8IQG - chains A and C of the 5 polymer chains in the assembly; structure by electron microscopy, 3.50 A resolution.

== Chain A ==
Protein: Chromatin assembly factor 1 subunit A
Organism: Homo sapiens
UniProtKB: Q13111 (CAF1A_HUMAN); residue numbers follow UniProt; this construct covers 1-956
Amino-acid sequence (956 residues; row label = number of the first residue in the row):
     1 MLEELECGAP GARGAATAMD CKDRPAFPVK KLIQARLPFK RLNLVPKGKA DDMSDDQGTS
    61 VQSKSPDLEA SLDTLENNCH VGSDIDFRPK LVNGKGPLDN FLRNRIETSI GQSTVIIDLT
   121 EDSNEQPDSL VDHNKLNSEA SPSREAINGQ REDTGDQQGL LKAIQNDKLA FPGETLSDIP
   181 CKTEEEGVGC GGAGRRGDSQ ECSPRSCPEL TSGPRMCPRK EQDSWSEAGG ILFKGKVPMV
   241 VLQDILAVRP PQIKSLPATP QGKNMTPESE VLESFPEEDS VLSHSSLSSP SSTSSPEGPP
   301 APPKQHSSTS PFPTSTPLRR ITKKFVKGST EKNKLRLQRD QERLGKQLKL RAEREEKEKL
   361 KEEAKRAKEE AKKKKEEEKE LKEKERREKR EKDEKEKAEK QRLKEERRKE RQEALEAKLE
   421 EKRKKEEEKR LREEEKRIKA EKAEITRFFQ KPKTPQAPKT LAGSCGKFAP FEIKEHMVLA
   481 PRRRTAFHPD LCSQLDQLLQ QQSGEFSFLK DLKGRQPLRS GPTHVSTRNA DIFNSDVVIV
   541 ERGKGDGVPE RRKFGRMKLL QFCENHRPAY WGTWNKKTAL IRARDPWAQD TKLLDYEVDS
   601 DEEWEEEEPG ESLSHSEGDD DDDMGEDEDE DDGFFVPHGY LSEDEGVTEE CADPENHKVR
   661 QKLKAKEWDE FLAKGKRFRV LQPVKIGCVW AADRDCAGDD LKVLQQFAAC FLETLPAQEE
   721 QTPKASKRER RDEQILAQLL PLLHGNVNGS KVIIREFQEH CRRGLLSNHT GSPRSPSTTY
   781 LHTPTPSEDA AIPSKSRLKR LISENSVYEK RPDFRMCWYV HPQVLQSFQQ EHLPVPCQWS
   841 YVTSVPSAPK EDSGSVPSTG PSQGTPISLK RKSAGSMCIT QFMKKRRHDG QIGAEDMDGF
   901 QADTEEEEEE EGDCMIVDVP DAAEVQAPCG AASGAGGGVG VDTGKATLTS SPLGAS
Unresolved in the structure: 1-476, 524-547, 714-956
Construct notes: variant Ser950 (Ala in Q13111)
Swiss-Prot annotation at these positions:
  - region: Ser642 to Phe678 (Necessary for homodimerization and competence for chromatin assembly)
  - motif: Phe233 to Leu246 (PxVxL motif)
  - modified residue: Ser65 (Phosphoserine), Ser123 (Phosphoserine), Ser138 (Phosphoserine), Ser141 (Phosphoserine), Ser143 (Phosphoserine), Ser206 (Phosphoserine), Ser224 (Phosphoserine), Ser310 (Phosphoserine), Thr722 (Phosphothreonine), Ser772 (Phosphoserine), Ser775 (Phosphoserine), Ser803 (Phosphoserine), Thr865 (Phosphothreonine), Ser868 (Phosphoserine), Ser873 (Phosphoserine), Ser951 (Phosphoserine)
  - cross-link: Lys182 (Glycyl lysine isopeptide (Lys-Gly) (interchain with G-Cter in SUMO1))
  - mutagenesis: Val240 (V240E: Abolishes interaction with CBX5; when associated with E-242), Leu242 (L242E: Abolishes interaction with CBX5; when associated with E-240)

== Chain C ==
Protein: Histone-binding protein RBBP4
Organism: Homo sapiens
UniProtKB: Q09028 (RBBP4_HUMAN); residues 1-425 here = UniProt positions 1-425
Amino-acid sequence (425 residues; row label = number of the first residue in the row):
     1 MADKEAAFDD AVEERVINEE YKIWKKNTPF LYDLVMTHAL EWPSLTAQWL PDVTRPEGKD
    61 FSIHRLVLGT HTSDEQNHLV IASVQLPNDD AQFDASHYDS EKGEFGGFGS VSGKIEIEIK
   121 INHEGEVNRA RYMPQNPCII ATKTPSSDVL VFDYTKHPSK PDPSGECNPD LRLRGHQKEG
   181 YGLSWNPNLS GHLLSASDDH TICLWDISAV PKEGKVVDAK TIFTGHTAVV EDVSWHLLHE
   241 SLFGSVADDQ KLMIWDTRSN NTSKPSHSVD AHTAEVNCLS FNPYSEFILA TGSADKTVAL
   301 WDLRNLKLKL HSFESHKDEI FQVQWSPHNE TILASSGTDR RLNVWDLSKI GEEQSPEDAE
   361 DGPPELLFIH GGHTAKISDF SWNPNEPWVI CSVSEDNIMQ VWQMAENIYN DEDPEGSVDP
   421 EGQGS
Unresolved in the structure: 1-10, 412-425
Swiss-Prot annotation at these positions:
  - modified residue: Ala2 (N-acetylalanine), Lys4 (N6-acetyllysine), Ser110 (Phosphoserine), Lys160 (N6-acetyllysine), Ser355 (Phosphoserine)
  - cross-link (Glycyl lysine isopeptide (Lys-Gly)): Lys4 (interchain with G-Cter in SUMO2), Lys160 (interchain with G-Cter in SUMO2)
  - mutagenesis: Val35 (V35A: Loss of interaction with ARMC12), Pro43 (P43A: Loss of interaction with ZNF827 and loss of localization to telomeres; when associated with A-73), Ser73 (S73A: Loss of interaction with ZNF827 and loss of localization to telomeres; when associated with A-43), Glu126 to Asn128 (Loss of interaction with ZNF827), Glu126 (E126A: Loss of interaction with ZNF827 and loss of localization to telomeres; when associated with A-128 and A-179), Asn128 (N128A: Loss of interaction with ZNF827 and loss of localization to telomeres; when associated with A-126 and A-179), Glu179 (E179A: Loss of interaction with ZNF827 and loss of localization to telomeres; when associated with A-126 and A-128), Tyr181 (Y181A: Loss of interaction with ZNF827 and loss of localization to telomeres), Glu231 (E231A: Decreased interaction with ZNF827; when associated with A-277), Asn277 (N277A: Decreased interaction with ZNF827; when associated with A-231), Glu395 (E395A: Decreased interaction with ZNF827)

== Chain A / chain C interface ==
Contacting residue pairs (136):
  Met477(A) with Val53(C); Thr54(C), hydrogen bond
  Val478(A) with Pro51(C); Asp52(C); Val53(C), hydrogen bond (backbone-backbone)
  Leu479(A) with Pro51(C); Asp52(C)
  Ala480(A) with Pro51(C), hydrogen bond (backbone-backbone); Pro384(C), hydrophobic; Asn385(C)
  Arg482(A) with Pro134(C), hydrogen bond (side chain-backbone); Gln135(C); Pro187(C)
  Arg483(A) with Pro187(C); Asn188(C)
  Arg484(A) with Tyr284(C); Pro327(C); Pro384(C), hydrogen bond (side chain-backbone)
  Thr485(A) with Tyr284(C)
  Cys492(A) with His239(C)
  Leu495(A) with His239(C)
  Leu498(A) with Arg304(C)
  Leu499(A) with His267(C), hydrogen bond (backbone-side chain)
  Gln502(A) with Arg304(C); Asn305(C)
  Ser503(A) with Arg304(C); Asn305(C)
  Gly504(A) with Asn305(C)
  Phe506(A) with Arg304(C)
  Phe508(A) with Ile288(C), hydrophobic; Arg304(C); Leu310(C), hydrophobic
  Leu509(A) with Leu310(C); Ile350(C), hydrophobic
  Leu512(A) with Leu347(C), hydrophobic
  Pro517(A) with Thr331(C)
  Leu518(A) with Asn329(C); Glu330(C), hydrogen bond (backbone-backbone)
  Arg519(A) with His328(C)
  Ser520(A) with Tyr284(C); His328(C), hydrogen bond (backbone-backbone)
  Gly521(A) with His328(C)
  Pro522(A) with Asn385(C); Pro387(C), hydrophobic
  Thr523(A) with Arg55(C); Pro384(C); Asn385(C), hydrogen bond (backbone-backbone)
  Arg551(A) with Asp94(C), hydrogen bond (side chain-backbone); Ala95(C); Ser96(C); Phe105(C)
  Phe554(A) with Phe105(C), hydrophobic
  Arg556(A) with Asp33(C), salt bridge; Gln92(C); Gln403(C)
  Met557(A) with Asp33(C); Ala91(C); Gln92(C), hydrogen bond (backbone-backbone); Asp94(C)
  Lys558(A) with Pro29(C), hydrogen bond (side chain-backbone); Phe30(C), hydrogen bond (side chain-backbone); Tyr32(C), hydrogen bond (side chain-backbone); Asp33(C); Ala405(C)
  Leu559(A) with Asp33(C), hydrogen bond (backbone-backbone); Leu34(C); Val35(C), hydrogen bond (backbone-backbone); Met36(C), hydrophobic; Pro87(C), hydrophobic; Gly113(C)
  Leu560(A) with Thr28(C); Pro29(C), hydrophobic; Val35(C)
  Gln561(A) with Val35(C), hydrogen bond (backbone-backbone); Met36(C); Thr37(C), hydrogen bond (backbone-backbone); Ser112(C); Gly113(C), hydrogen bond (side chain-backbone)
  Phe562(A) with Tyr21(C); Trp24(C), hydrophobic; Lys25(C); Thr28(C); Thr37(C)
  Cys563(A) with Thr37(C), hydrogen bond (backbone-backbone); His38(C); Ala39(C), hydrophobic
  Glu564(A) with Tyr21(C), hydrogen bond; Lys25(C), salt bridge; Thr37(C)
  Arg567(A) with Phe108(C)
  Pro568(A) with Gly109(C)
  Ala569(A) with Phe108(C); Ser112(C)
  Tyr570(A) with Phe108(C), hydrophobic
  Trp571(A) with Pro87(C), hydrophobic; Ala91(C); Gly107(C); Val111(C)
  Gly572(A) with Gly106(C)
  Thr573(A) with Glu104(C); Phe105(C); Gly106(C)
  Trp574(A) with Pro29(C), hydrophobic; Phe30(C)
  Thr578(A) with Phe30(C)
  Ile581(A) with Asn27(C); Phe30(C), hydrophobic; Leu31(C), hydrophobic
  Arg582(A) with Leu31(C)
  Ala583(A) with Leu31(C), hydrophobic; Phe368(C), hydrophobic; Ile369(C), hydrogen bond (backbone-backbone); Ile408(C), hydrophobic
  Arg584(A) with Asp358(C), hydrogen bond (side chain-backbone); Asp361(C); Gly362(C), hydrogen bond (side chain-backbone); Pro363(C), hydrogen bond (side chain-backbone); Leu366(C), hydrogen bond (side chain-backbone); Ile369(C)
  Pro586(A) with Trp24(C); Asn27(C), hydrogen bond (backbone-side chain); Leu31(C), hydrophobic; Ile369(C)
  Trp587(A) with Glu20(C); Ile23(C), hydrophobic; Trp24(C); Arg341(C); Ile369(C), hydrophobic; Gly371(C)
  Ala588(A) with Asn27(C), hydrogen bond (backbone-side chain)
  Asp595(A) with Lys26(C), hydrogen bond (backbone-side chain)
  Tyr596(A) with Ile23(C), hydrophobic; Lys26(C); Asn27(C), hydrogen bond
  Glu597(A) with Lys26(C), hydrogen bond (backbone-side chain)
  Asp599(A) with Lys26(C), salt bridge
Other interface residues (no listed pair), chain A (60 interface residues in all): Asp496, Lys576, Leu594
Other interface residues (no listed pair), chain C (83 interface residues in all): His97, Lys102, Leu237, Pro283, Phe287, Leu303, His311, Gln354, Pro364, Leu367, Glu406

== Overview ==
Chain A and chain C form an interface of 60 and 83 residues respectively, with 31 hydrogen bonds and 3 salt
bridges. Polar pairs include Arg556(A)-Asp33(C), Glu564(A)-Lys25(C) and Asp599(A)-Lys26(C). UniProt lists 2
mutagenesis sites on chain A; 11 mutagenesis sites on chain C.
Here chain A is Chromatin assembly factor 1 subunit A and chain C is Histone-binding protein RBBP4, both from
Homo sapiens. Entry 8IQG (Cryo-EM structure of the monomeric human CAF1-H3-H4 complex) was determined by
electron microscopy (same publication as 7Y5K, 7Y5L, 7Y5O, 7Y5U, 7Y5V, 7Y5W and 4 further entries).
